Entry 7Y53 (electron microscopy, 3.61 A resolution); this record covers chains Y and Z of the 10 polymer chains in the assembly.

Chain Y (and Z):
Protein: Derlin-1
Source organism: Homo sapiens
Notes: chain Z of this document is another copy of the same molecule, construct and numbering; everything in this record applies to it too
Reference sequence: Q9BUN8 (DERL1_HUMAN); residue numbers follow UniProt; this construct covers 1-214, 240-251
Chain sequence (226 residues; row label = number of the first residue in the row; note: 25 numbers in that range are skipped by the numbering (no residue carries them; nothing is unmodelled there)):
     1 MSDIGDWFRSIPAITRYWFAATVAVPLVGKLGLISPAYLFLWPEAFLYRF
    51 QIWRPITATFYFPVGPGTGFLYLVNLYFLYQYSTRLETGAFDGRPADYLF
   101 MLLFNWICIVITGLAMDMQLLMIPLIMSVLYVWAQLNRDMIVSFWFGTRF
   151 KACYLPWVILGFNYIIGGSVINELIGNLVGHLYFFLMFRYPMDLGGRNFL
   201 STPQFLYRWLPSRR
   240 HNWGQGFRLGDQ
Disordered / not traced: 251
Curated features (UniProtKB/Swiss-Prot):
  - motif: N241 to L248 (SHP-box)
  - modified residue: S2 (N-acetylserine), S201 (Phosphoserine), T202 (Phosphothreonine)
  - mutagenesis: F70 (F70C: Impaired ERAD substrate degradation), L73 (L73A: Impaired ERAD substrate degradation), Y164 (Y164A: Impaired ERAD substrate degradation), I165 (I165A: Impaired ERAD substrate degradation), G180 (G180V: Reduces interaction with and proteolysis of XBP1 isoform 1), G243 to G245 (Significantly reduced binding to VCP), R247 (R247A: Significantly reduced binding to VCP), L248 (L248A: Significantly reduced binding to VCP)

Interface between chain Y and chain Z:
Residue-residue contacts - 11 pairs, chain Y then chain Z:
  Y154(Y) - M1(Z)  hydrogen bond (side chain-backbone)
  Y154(Y) - D3(Z)
  Y164(Y) - P26(Z)
  Y164(Y) - L27(Z)
  Y164(Y) - K30(Z)  hydrogen bond (backbone-side chain)
  I165(Y) - L73(Z)  hydrophobic
  I166(Y) - F70(Z)  hydrophobic
  G167(Y) - G65(Z)
  G168(Y) - K30(Z)
  V170(Y) - K30(Z)
  V170(Y) - L31(Z)  hydrophobic
Also at the interface, not in a pair above, chain Y (8 interface residues in all): S169
Also at the interface, not in a pair above, chain Z (12 interface residues in all): S2, V64, P66

In short:
8 residues of chain Y face 12 of chain Z across their interface; the contacts include 2 hydrogen bonds. Polar
contacts include Y154(Y)-M1(Z) and Y164(Y)-K30(Z). Curated annotation (UniProt) lists 10 mutagenesis sites on
chain Y.
Both chains are Derlin-1 (Homo sapiens). Entry 7Y53 (The cryo-EM structure of human ERAD retro-translocation
complex) was determined by electron microscopy, deposited together with 7Y4W and 7Y59.
